5B4F - chain A; structure by X-ray diffraction, 2.75 A resolution.

# Chain A
Name: Sulfur Transferase TtuA
Source organism: Thermus thermophilus (strain HB27 / ATCC BAA-163 / DSM 7039)
Reference sequence: Q72LF3 (Q72LF3_THET2); residues 1-321 here = UniProt positions 1-321
Amino-acid sequence (329 residues; each row starts with the number of its first residue):
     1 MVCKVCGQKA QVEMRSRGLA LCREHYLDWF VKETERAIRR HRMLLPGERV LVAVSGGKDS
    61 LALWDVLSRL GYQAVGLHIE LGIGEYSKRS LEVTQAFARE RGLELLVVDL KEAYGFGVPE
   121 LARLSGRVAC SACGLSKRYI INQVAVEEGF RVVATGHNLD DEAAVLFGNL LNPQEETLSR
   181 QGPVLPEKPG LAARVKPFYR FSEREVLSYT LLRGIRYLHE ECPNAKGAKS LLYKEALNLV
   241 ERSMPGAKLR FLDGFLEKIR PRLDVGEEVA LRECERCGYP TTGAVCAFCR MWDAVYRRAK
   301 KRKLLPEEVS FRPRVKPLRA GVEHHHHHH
Disordered / not traced: 1, 174-180, 257-270, 317-329
Differences from the reference sequence: expression tag (322-329)
Metal / ion sites: Zn2+ site 1: C3, C6, C22, H25; 4Fe-4S cluster Fe: C130, C133, C222; Zn2+ site 2: C274, C277, C286, C289
Ligand contacts: 4Fe-4S cluster (SF4): L81, I83, A129, C130, C133, K137, C222, N224, A225
Curated features (UniProtKB/Swiss-Prot):
  - binding site (Zn(2+)): C3, C6, C22, H25, C274, C277, C286, C289
  - binding site (ATP): A53 to S55, D59, I79, G156, D161
  - binding site ([4Fe-4S] cluster): C130, C133, C222
  - cross-link (Glycyl lysine isopeptide (Lys-Gly)): K137 (interchain with G-Cter in TtuB), K226 (interchain with G-Cter in TtuB), K229 (interchain with G-Cter in TtuB)
  - mutagenesis: K58 (K58A: About 40% decrease in catalytic activity), D59 (D59A: Complete loss of catalytic activity), C130 (C130S: Decrease in Fe content, and about 90% decrease in catalytic activity), C133 (C133S: Decrease in Fe content, and almost complete loss of catalytic activity), H157 (H157A: Slight decrease in catalytic activity), N158 (N158A: Slight decrease in catalytic activity), D161 (D161A: Complete loss of catalytic activity), E203 (E203A: About 80% decrease in catalytic activity), C222 (C222S: Decrease in Fe content, and almost complete loss of catalytic activity)
Reported in the primary citation:
  - 4Fe-4S cluster coordination: C130, C133, C222
  - mutagenesis - C130S, C133S, C222S: decreased catalytic activity
  - mutagenesis - C130S/C133S, C130S/C222S, C130S/C133S/C222S, C133S/C222S: abolished catalytic activity

# Overview
Ligands of chain A: 4Fe-4S cluster. Curated annotation (UniProt) lists 8 Zn2+-binding residues, 7 ATP-binding
residues, 3 [4Fe-4S] cluster-binding residues and 9 mutagenesis sites. The paper reports that C130S/C133S,
C130S/C222S and C130S/C133S/C222S, among others, abolish catalytic activity; 4Fe-4S cluster coordination by
C130, C133 and C222; 7 substitutions were tested in all.
Chain A is Sulfur Transferase TtuA (Thermus thermophilus (strain HB27 / ATCC BAA-163 / DSM 7039)); the
structure, Sulfur Transferase TtuA in complex with iron sulfur cluster, was determined by X-ray diffraction
(same publication as 5B4E and 5GHA).
